Entry 7PY3 (electron microscopy, 3.80 A resolution); this record covers chains B and F of the 9 polymer chains in the assembly.

== Chain B ==
Name: DNA-directed RNA polymerase subunit alpha
Organism: Escherichia coli
Notes: EC 2.7.7.6
UniProtKB: P0A7Z4 (RPOA_ECOLI); numbering as in UniProt (aligned over 1-329)
Sequence (329 residues; numbered 1 to 329; the number before each row is that of its first residue):
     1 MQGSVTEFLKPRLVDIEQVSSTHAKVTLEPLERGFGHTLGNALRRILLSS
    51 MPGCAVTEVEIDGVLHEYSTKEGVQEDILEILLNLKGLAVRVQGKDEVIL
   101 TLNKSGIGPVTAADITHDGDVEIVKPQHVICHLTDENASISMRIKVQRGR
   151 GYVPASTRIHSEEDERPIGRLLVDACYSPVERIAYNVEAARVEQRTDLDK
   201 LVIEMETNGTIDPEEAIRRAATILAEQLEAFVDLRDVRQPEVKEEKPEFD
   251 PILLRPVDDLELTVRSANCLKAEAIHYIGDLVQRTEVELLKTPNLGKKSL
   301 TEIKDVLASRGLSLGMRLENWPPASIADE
Unresolved in the structure: 1-5, 159-170, 235-248
UniProt features mapped onto this chain:
  - region: E162 to E165 (Required for interaction with Crp at class II promoters)
  - modified residue: R265 (ADP-ribosylarginine), K297 (N6-acetyllysine), K298 (N6-acetyllysine)
  - mutagenesis: R45 (R45C: In rpoA112; temperature-sensitive, blocks RNA polymerase assembly), E162 to E165 (5-fold decrease in CRP-class II promoter-dependent transcription), E165 (E165K: 5-fold decrease in CRP-class II promoter-dependent transcription), R191 (R191C: In rpoA101; temperature-sensitive)

== Chain F ==
Name: Transcription termination/antitermination protein NusA
Organism: Escherichia coli MS 115-1
UniProtKB: P0AFF6 (NUSA_ECOLI); residue numbers follow UniProt; this construct covers 1-495
Sequence (495 residues; row label = number of the first residue in the row):
     1 MNKEILAVVEAVSNEKALPREKIFEALESALATATKKKYEQEIDVRVQID
    51 RKSGDFDTFRRWLVVDEVTQPTKEITLEAARYEDESLNLGDYVEDQIESV
   101 TFDRITTQTAKQVIVQKVREAERAMVVDQFREHEGEIITGVVKKVNRDNI
   151 SLDLGNNAEAVILREDMLPRENFRPGDRVRGVLYSVRPEARGAQLFVTRS
   201 KPEMLIELFRIEVPEIGEEVIEIKAAARDPGSRAKIAVKTNDKRIDPVGA
   251 CVGMRGARVQAVSTELGGERIDIVLWDDNPAQFVINAMAPADVASIVVDE
   301 DKHTMDIAVEAGNLAQAIGRNGQNVRLASQLSGWELNVMTVDDLQAKHQA
   351 EAHAAIDTFTKYLDIDEDFATVLVEEGFSTLEELAYVPMKELLEIEGLDE
   401 PTVEALRERAKNALATIAQAQEESLGDNKPADDLLNLEGVDRDLAFKLAA
   451 RGVCTLEDLAEQGIDDLADIEGLTDEKAGALIMAARNICWFGDEA
UniProt features mapped onto this chain:
  - mutagenesis: R104 (R104H: In nusA10-1), G181 (G181D: In nusa11; inability to terminate transcription normally at termination sites), L183 (L183R: In nusA1; restricts lambda growth by preventing antitermination activity of lambda N protein), E212 (E212K: In nusA10-2)

== Interface between chain B and chain F ==
Contacting residue pairs (16; chain B residue first):
  E286(B) with T76(F); L77(F); E78(F), hydrogen bond (backbone-backbone)
  V287(B) with L77(F)
  L289(B) with E78(F)
  L290(B) with L77(F); E78(F), hydrogen bond (backbone-backbone); R81(F)
  P293(B) with R81(F); Y82(F), hydrophobic
  K304(B) with P71(F); T72(F); K73(F); E74(F)
  L307(B) with P71(F)
  S313(B) with V68(F)
Other interface residues (no listed pair), chain B (11 interface residues in all): T301, A308, L314
Other interface residues (no listed pair), chain F (13 interface residues in all): E67, A79, A80

== In short ==
The interface between chain B and chain F involves 11 residues on one side and 13 on the other, with 2
hydrogen bonds. Backbone hydrogen bonds pair E286(B)-E78(F) and L290(B)-E78(F).
Here chain B is DNA-directed RNA polymerase subunit alpha (Escherichia coli) and chain F is Transcription
termination/antitermination protein NusA (Escherichia coli MS 115-1). Entry 7PY3 (CryoEM structure of E.coli
RNA polymerase elongation complex bound to NusA (the consensus NusA-EC)) was determined by electron microscopy
together with 7PY0, 7PY1, 7PY5, 7PY6, 7PY7, 7PY8 and 4 further entries from the same study.
